PDB entry 4X4D | X-ray diffraction, 2.80 A resolution | chains B and E of the 6 polymer chains in the assembly

# Chain B
Protein: Regulatory protein
Organism: Enterobacter sp. RFL1396
UniProtKB: Q8GGH0 (Q8GGH0_9ENTR); numbering as in UniProt (aligned over 1-79)
Amino-acid sequence (82 residues; numbered -2 to 79; the number before each row is that of its first residue; numbers below 1 keep their minus sign (Gly-2 is residue -2)):
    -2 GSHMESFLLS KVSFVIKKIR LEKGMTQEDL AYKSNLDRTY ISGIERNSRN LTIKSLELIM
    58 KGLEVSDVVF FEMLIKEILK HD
Disordered / not traced: -2 to 1, 79
Differences from the reference sequence: expression tag (-2 to 0)

# Chain E
Molecule: 35-nt DNA strand
Notes: fragment: Operator DNA
Sequence (35 nucleotides; each row starts with the number of its first residue):
     1 ATGTGACTTA TAGTCCGTGT GATTATAGTC AACAT

# How chain B and chain E interact
Pairs across the interface (17; chain B residue first):
  Asn32(B) with DT14(E), phosphate contact
  Leu33(B) with DT14(E), phosphate contact
  Asp34(B) with DT14(E), sugar contact; DC15(E), base contact
  Arg35(B) with DG17(E), base contact
  Thr36(B) with DC15(E), base contact; DC16(E), base contact; DG17(E), base contact
  Tyr37(B) with DA12(E), sugar contact; DG13(E), hydrogen bond to the phosphate; DT14(E), base contact
  Arg46(B) with DA12(E), salt bridge to the phosphate
  Asn47(B) with DA12(E), hydrogen bond to the phosphate; DG13(E), phosphate contact
  Leu48(B) with DG13(E), phosphate contact
  Thr49(B) with DG13(E), hydrogen bond to the phosphate
  Ser52(B) with DG13(E), hydrogen bond to the phosphate

# Overview
11 residues of chain B face 6 of chain E across their interface, with 4 hydrogen bonds and 1 salt bridge.
Among the polar pairs are Tyr37(B)-DG13(E), Asn47(B)-DA12(E) and Thr49(B)-DG13(E).
Here chain B is Regulatory protein (Enterobacter sp. RFL1396) and chain E is a 35-nt DNA strand. Entry 4X4D
(RADIATION DAMAGE TO THE NUCLEOPROTEIN COMPLEX C.Esp1396I: DOSE (DWD) 10.3 MGy) was determined by X-ray
diffraction (same publication as 4X4B, 4X4C, 4X4E, 4X4F, 4X4G, 4X4H and 4X4I).
